8JR0 - chains 2 and 3 of the 20 polymer chains in the assembly; structure by electron microscopy, 2.80 A resolution.

# Chain 2 (and 3)
Molecule: ATP synthase subunit c
Source organism: Mycobacterium tuberculosis
Notes: chain 3 of this document is another copy of the same molecule, construct and numbering; everything in this record applies to it too
UniProtKB: A0A045H4W8 (A0A045H4W8_MYCTX); numbering as in UniProt (aligned over 1-81)
Sequence (81 residues; numbered 1 to 81; the number before each row is that of its first residue):
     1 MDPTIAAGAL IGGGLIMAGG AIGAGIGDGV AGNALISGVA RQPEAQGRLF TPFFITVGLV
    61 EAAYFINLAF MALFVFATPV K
Residues lining bound ligands: tbaj-587 (UTI; (1S,2S)-1-(6-bromanyl-2-methoxy-quinolin-3-yl)-2-(2,6-dimethoxypyridin-4-yl)-4-(dimethylamino)-1-(2-fluoranyl-3-methoxy-phenyl)butan-2-ol): Leu59, Ala62, Ala63, Ile66, Phe70

# Chain 2 / chain 3 interface
Contacting residue pairs (63):
  Pro3(2) - Met1(3)
  Pro3(2) - Thr4(3)
  Pro3(2) - Ile5(3)  hydrophobic
  Ala6(2) - Ile5(3)  hydrophobic
  Ala6(2) - Val80(3)  hydrophobic
  Leu10(2) - Ile5(3)
  Leu10(2) - Gly8(3)
  Leu10(2) - Ala9(3)
  Leu10(2) - Gly12(3)
  Leu10(2) - Phe74(3)
  Gly14(2) - Ile16(3)
  Gly14(2) - Phe74(3)
  Leu15(2) - Leu15(3)  hydrophobic
  Met17(2) - Ile16(3)  hydrophobic
  Met17(2) - Asn67(3)  hydrogen bond (backbone-side chain)
  Ala18(2) - Leu15(3)
  Ala18(2) - Gly19(3)
  Ala21(2) - Gly19(3)
  Ala21(2) - Gly23(3)
  Ala21(2) - Ala63(3)
  Ala21(2) - Asn67(3)
  Ile22(2) - Gly19(3)
  Ala24(2) - Ala63(3)  hydrophobic
  Gly25(2) - Gly23(3)
  Gly25(2) - Gly27(3)
  Gly25(2) - Val60(3)
  Gly25(2) - Ala63(3)
  Ile26(2) - Gly23(3)
  Ile26(2) - Ile26(3)  hydrophobic
  Asp28(2) - Val60(3)
  Gly29(2) - Val60(3)
  Gly32(2) - Thr56(3)
  Asn33(2) - Val30(3)  hydrogen bond (side chain-backbone)
  Asn33(2) - Asn33(3)
  Asn33(2) - Ala34(3)
  Leu35(2) - Pro52(3)  hydrophobic
  Ile36(2) - Ala31(3)
  Ile36(2) - Ala34(3)
  Ile36(2) - Leu49(3)  hydrophobic
  Ile36(2) - Phe53(3)  hydrophobic
  Ile36(2) - Thr56(3)
  Ser37(2) - Ala34(3)
  Val39(2) - Arg48(3)  hydrogen bond (backbone-side chain)
  Val39(2) - Pro52(3)  hydrophobic
  Ala40(2) - Gly38(3)
  Ala40(2) - Arg48(3)  hydrogen bond (backbone-side chain)
  Ala40(2) - Leu49(3)  hydrophobic
  Pro43(2) - Arg48(3)
  Gln46(2) - Thr51(3)
  Phe50(2) - Ile55(3)  hydrophobic
  Phe53(2) - Thr56(3)
  Val57(2) - Leu59(3)  hydrophobic
  Tyr64(2) - Ala63(3)
  Tyr64(2) - Ile66(3)
  Tyr64(2) - Asn67(3)  hydrogen bond
  Leu68(2) - Phe70(3)  hydrophobic
  Met71(2) - Phe70(3)  hydrophobic
  Met71(2) - Phe74(3)  hydrophobic
  Val75(2) - Phe74(3)  hydrophobic
  Val75(2) - Pro79(3)  hydrophobic
  Val75(2) - Val80(3)
  Phe76(2) - Leu73(3)  hydrophobic
  Phe76(2) - Pro79(3)  hydrophobic
Interface residues without a listed pair, chain 2 (38 interface residues in all): Asp2, Ala7, Ile11, Val30, Arg41, Phe54, Phe65
Interface residues without a listed pair, chain 3 (41 interface residues in all): Ile11, Gly20, Ile22, Leu35, Arg41, Gln42, Lys81

# Overview
Chain 2 and chain 3 form an interface of 38 and 41 residues respectively; the contacts include 5 hydrogen
bonds. Among the polar pairs are Met17(2)-Asn67(3), Asn33(2)-Val30(3) and Val39(2)-Arg48(3). Chain 2 binds
tbaj-587.
Chain 2 and chain 3 are both ATP synthase subunit c (Mycobacterium tuberculosis); the structure, Cryo-EM
structure of Mycobacterium tuberculosis ATP synthase in complex with TBAJ-587, was determined by electron
microscopy together with 8J0S, 8J0T, 8J57, 8J58 and 8JR1 from the same study.
